1Z5W - chain A; structure by X-ray diffraction, 3.00 A resolution.

Chain A:
Name: Tubulin gamma-1 chain
Organism: Homo sapiens
UniProtKB: P23258 (TBG1_HUMAN); residue numbers follow UniProt; this construct covers 1-449
Chain sequence (474 residues; each row starts with the number of its first residue):
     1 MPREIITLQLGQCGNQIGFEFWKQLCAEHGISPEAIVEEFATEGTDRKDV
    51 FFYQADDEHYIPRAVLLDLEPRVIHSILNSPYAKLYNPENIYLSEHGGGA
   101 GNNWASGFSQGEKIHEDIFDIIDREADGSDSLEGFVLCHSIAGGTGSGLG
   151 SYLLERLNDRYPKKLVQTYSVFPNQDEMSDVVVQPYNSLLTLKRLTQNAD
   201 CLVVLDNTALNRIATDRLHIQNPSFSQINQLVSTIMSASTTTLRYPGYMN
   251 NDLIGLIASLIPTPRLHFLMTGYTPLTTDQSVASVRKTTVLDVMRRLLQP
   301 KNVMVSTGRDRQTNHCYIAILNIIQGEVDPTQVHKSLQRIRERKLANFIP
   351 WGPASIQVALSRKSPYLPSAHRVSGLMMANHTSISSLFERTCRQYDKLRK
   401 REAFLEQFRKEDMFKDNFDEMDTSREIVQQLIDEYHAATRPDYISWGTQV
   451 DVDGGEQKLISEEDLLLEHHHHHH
Disordered / not traced: 1, 37-44, 95-100, 176-178, 280-283, 309-312, 367-371, 441-474
Construct notes: cloning artifact (450-468); expression tag (469-474)
Ligand contacts: GTP (guanosine-5'-triphosphate): Gly11, Gln12, Cys13, Gln16, Ile17, Asp68, Gly101, Asn102, Ser140, Ala142, Gly143, Gly144, Thr145, Gly146, Val171, Pro173, Asn174, Gln184, Asn207, Leu210, Phe225, Ile228, Asn229, Val232
UniProt features mapped onto this chain:
  - binding site (GTP): Ala142 to Gly148
  - modified residue: Ser131 (Phosphoserine)
  - natural variant: Tyr92 (Y92C: In CDCBM4), Thr331 (T331P: In CDCBM4), Leu387 (L387P: In CDCBM4)

In short:
Chain A binds GTP. UniProt lists 7 GTP-binding residues.
Chain A is Tubulin gamma-1 chain (Homo sapiens); the structure, Crystal Structure of gamma-tubulin bound to
GTP, was determined by X-ray diffraction (same publication as 1Z5V).
